Entry 9D82 (electron microscopy, 3.30 A resolution); this record covers chains Q and R of the 18 polymer chains in the assembly.

[Chain Q (and R)]
Protein: B2 Dec Gp45
From: Shigella phage B2
Notes: chain R of this document is another copy of the same molecule, construct and numbering; everything in this record applies to it too
Chain sequence (99 residues; numbered 1 to 99; the number before each row is that of its first residue):
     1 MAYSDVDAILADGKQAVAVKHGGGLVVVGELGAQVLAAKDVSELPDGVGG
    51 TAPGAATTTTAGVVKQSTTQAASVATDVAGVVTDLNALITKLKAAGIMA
Unresolved in the structure: 1-2, 49-99

[How chain Q and chain R interact]
Contacting residue pairs (35; chain Q residue first):
  Leu10(Q) - His21(R)
  Leu10(Q) - Gly22(R)
  Gln15(Q) - Val19(R)
  Gln15(Q) - His21(R)
  Gln15(Q) - Gly22(R)  hydrogen bond (side chain-backbone)
  Gln15(Q) - Gly23(R)  hydrogen bond (side chain-backbone)
  Ala16(Q) - Val19(R)
  Ala16(Q) - Lys20(R)
  Ala16(Q) - His21(R)  hydrogen bond (backbone-backbone)
  Val17(Q) - Ala18(R)
  Val17(Q) - Val19(R)  hydrophobic
  Ala18(Q) - Lys20(R)
  Leu25(Q) - His21(R)
  Val35(Q) - Gly32(R)
  Leu36(Q) - Val27(R)
  Leu36(Q) - Val28(R)  hydrophobic
  Leu36(Q) - Gly29(R)  hydrogen bond (backbone-backbone)
  Leu36(Q) - Gly32(R)
  Leu36(Q) - Leu36(R)  hydrophobic
  Ala37(Q) - Lys14(R)  hydrogen bond (backbone-side chain)
  Ala37(Q) - Val27(R)  hydrophobic
  Ala37(Q) - Gly29(R)
  Ala38(Q) - Lys14(R)
  Ala38(Q) - Gly29(R)
  Ala38(Q) - Glu30(R)  hydrogen bond (backbone-backbone)
  Ala38(Q) - Leu31(R)  hydrogen bond (backbone-backbone)
  Ala38(Q) - Gly32(R)  hydrogen bond (backbone-backbone)
  Lys39(Q) - Asp12(R)  salt bridge
  Lys39(Q) - Lys14(R)
  Lys39(Q) - Glu30(R)
  Lys39(Q) - Leu31(R)  hydrogen bond (backbone-backbone)
  Asp40(Q) - Leu31(R)
  Val41(Q) - Leu31(R)
  Leu44(Q) - Leu31(R)  hydrophobic
  Val48(Q) - Val48(R)
Also at the interface, not in a pair above, chain Q (17 interface residues in all): Val6, Val28
Also at the interface, not in a pair above, chain R (19 interface residues in all): Gly13, Val26, Val35

[Overview]
Chain Q and chain R form an interface of 17 and 19 residues respectively; the contacts include 9 hydrogen
bonds and 1 salt bridge. Among the polar pairs are Lys39(Q)-Asp12(R), Gln15(Q)-Gly22(R) and Gln15(Q)-Gly23(R).
Both chains are B2 Dec Gp45 (Shigella phage B2). Entry 9D82 (Shigella flexneri bacteriophage B2 Icosahedral
Reconstruction) was determined by electron microscopy, deposited together with 9D7Z, 9D80, 9D81, 9D83 and
9D84.
